PDB entry 9GCO | X-ray diffraction, 2.00 A resolution | chains B and C of the 3 polymer chains in the assembly

== Chain B ==
Molecule: Toxin TreX
Organism: Xenorhabdus bovienii SS-2004
Reference sequence: D3UXR3 (D3UXR3_XENBS); residues 2-140 here correspond to UniProt positions 1380-1518 (UniProt number = residue number + 1378)
Sequence (140 residues; row label = number of the first residue in the row):
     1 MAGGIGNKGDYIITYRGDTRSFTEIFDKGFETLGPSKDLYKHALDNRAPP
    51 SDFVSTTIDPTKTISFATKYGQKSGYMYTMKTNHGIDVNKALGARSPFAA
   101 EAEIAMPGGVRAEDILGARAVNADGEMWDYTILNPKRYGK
Not modelled in the structure: 1-8, 139-140
Construct notes: initiating methionine (1)

== Chain C ==
Molecule: Immunity Protein TriX
Organism: Xenorhabdus bovienii SS-2004
Reference sequence: D3UXR2 (D3UXR2_XENBS); numbering as in UniProt (aligned over 1-134)
Sequence (142 residues; row label = number of the first residue in the row):
     1 MTDVDKRKIKIILNGEMEEAELHMITSPNRHCCLKIFHNNNQLAESNDTD
    51 YFSCFADLRNQLKNIIFLCKGAKINVYPSAMSRDMSDGIVAYETTLGQPG
   101 LPENQVHIFDFEDKYVDITPEEQRKFHSQWFESLVDHHHHHH
Not modelled in the structure: 1-2, 137-142
Construct notes: expression tag (135-142)

== How chain B and chain C interact ==
Residue-residue contacts (63):
  Tyr15(B) with Met85(C)
  Arg16(B) with Asp84(C), salt bridge; Met85(C)
  Gly17(B) with Met85(C), hydrogen bond (backbone-side chain)
  Thr19(B) with Asp87(C)
  Arg20(B) with Arg30(C)
  Glu31(B) with Arg30(C)
  Leu33(B) with Arg30(C); Thr49(C)
  Tyr40(B) with Phe131(C); Glu132(C), hydrogen bond
  His42(B) with Ala80(C)
  Leu44(B) with His127(C), hydrogen bond (backbone-side chain); Phe131(C), hydrophobic
  Asp45(B) with Tyr77(C), hydrogen bond; Arg83(C), salt bridge
  Asn46(B) with Ala80(C), hydrogen bond (side chain-backbone); Arg83(C), hydrogen bond
  Arg47(B) with Asp48(C), salt bridge; Asp50(C); Ser53(C), hydrogen bond; Arg83(C)
  Val54(B) with Asp84(C)
  Ser55(B) with Ala80(C); Met81(C); Asp84(C), hydrogen bond (backbone-side chain); Met85(C)
  Thr56(B) with Met81(C); Met85(C)
  Thr57(B) with Met81(C)
  Ser65(B) with Val90(C); Gln105(C), hydrogen bond
  Phe66(B) with Met81(C), hydrophobic; Ser82(C); Met85(C), hydrophobic; Ser86(C); Val90(C), hydrophobic; Tyr92(C); Gln105(C)
  Lys69(B) with Ser86(C); Asp87(C), salt bridge; Ile89(C); His107(C)
  Tyr70(B) with Val90(C); Gln105(C)
  Gln72(B) with His107(C)
  Lys73(B) with Asp5(C), salt bridge
  Arg95(B) with Leu134(C); Val135(C)
  Pro97(B) with Pro99(C); Gly100(C), hydrogen bond (backbone-backbone); Trp130(C); Phe131(C), hydrophobic; Leu134(C), hydrophobic
  Phe98(B) with Ser79(C); Tyr92(C), hydrophobic; Gly100(C); Trp130(C), hydrophobic
  Ala100(B) with Pro102(C)
  Glu101(B) with Ser79(C), hydrogen bond; Met81(C); Tyr92(C), hydrogen bond
  Glu103(B) with Met81(C)
Interface residues without a listed pair, chain B (37 interface residues in all): Asp18, Ala43, Ala48, Phe53, Lys62, Thr63, Ala94, Ser96
Interface residues without a listed pair, chain C (34 interface residues in all): Tyr51, Val106, Arg124, Ser128

== Summary ==
37 residues of chain B face 34 of chain C across their interface; the contacts include 12 hydrogen bonds and 5
salt bridges. Polar pairs include Arg16(B)-Asp84(C), Asp45(B)-Arg83(C) and Arg47(B)-Asp48(C).
Chain B is Toxin TreX and chain C is Immunity Protein TriX, both from Xenorhabdus bovienii SS-2004; the
structure, Xenorhabdus bovienii Thioredoxin complex with Rhs toxin TreX and immunity protein TriX, was
determined by X-ray diffraction together with 8S2M and 8S2N from the same study.
